PDB entry 7D6A | X-ray diffraction, 1.70 A resolution | chain A

== Chain A ==
Molecule: Beta-glucosidase 18
Organism: Oryza sativa subsp. japonica
Notes: EC 3.2.1.21
Reference sequence: Q7XSK0 (BGL18_ORYSJ); residues 26-505 here = UniProt positions 26-505
Chain sequence (482 residues; row label = number of the first residue in the row):
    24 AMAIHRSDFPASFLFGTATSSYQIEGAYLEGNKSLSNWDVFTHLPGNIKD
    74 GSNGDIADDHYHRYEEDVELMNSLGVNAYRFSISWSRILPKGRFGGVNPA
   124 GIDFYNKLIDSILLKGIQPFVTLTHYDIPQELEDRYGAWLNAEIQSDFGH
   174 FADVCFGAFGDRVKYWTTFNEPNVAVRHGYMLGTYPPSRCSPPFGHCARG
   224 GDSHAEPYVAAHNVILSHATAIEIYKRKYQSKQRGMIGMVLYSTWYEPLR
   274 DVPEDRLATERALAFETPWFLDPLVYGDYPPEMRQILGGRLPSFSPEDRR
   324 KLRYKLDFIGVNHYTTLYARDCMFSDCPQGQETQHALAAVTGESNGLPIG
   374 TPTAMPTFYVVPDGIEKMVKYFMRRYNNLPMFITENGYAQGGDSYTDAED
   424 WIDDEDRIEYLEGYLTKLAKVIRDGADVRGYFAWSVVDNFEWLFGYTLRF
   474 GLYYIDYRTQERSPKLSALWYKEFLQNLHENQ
Disordered / not traced: 24-25, 501-505
Differences from the reference sequence: expression tag (24-25)
Cystine bridges: Cys213-Cys220, Cys345-Cys350
Metal / ion sites: Zn2+: Glu53, His85 (shared with 2 residues of chain B)
Swiss-Prot annotation at these positions:
  - active site: Glu194 (Proton donor), Glu408 (Nucleophile)
  - binding site (a beta-D-glucoside): Gln46, His148, Asn193, Glu194, Tyr337, Glu408, Trp457, Glu464, Trp465, Phe473
  - glycosylation: Asn55 (N-linked (GlcNAc...) asparagine)
What the authors report for this chain:
  - catalytic residues: Glu194, Glu408
  - contacts within the chain: Glu194-Glu408
  - binding site for glycerol: Gln46, Asn193, Glu194, Glu408, Glu464, Trp465
  - binding site for 2-(N-morpholino)-ethanesulfonic acid: Val197, Tyr265, Met378, Thr380, Phe381 (from molecular simulation)
  - specificity-determining residues: Tyr149, Tyr208 (proposed by the authors, not directly observed)

== In short ==
Glu53 and His85 coordinate Zn2+. From UniProt: active-site residues Glu194 and Glu408 and 10
beta-D-glucoside-binding residues. The paper reports catalytic residues Glu194 and Glu408; a binding site for
glycerol at Gln46, Asn193 and Glu194 among others.
Chain A is Beta-glucosidase 18 (Oryza sativa subsp. japonica); the structure, Crystal structure of Oryza
sativa Os4BGlu18 monolignol beta-glucosidase, was determined by X-ray diffraction together with 7D6B from the
same study.
